Entry 1IW7 (X-ray diffraction, 2.60 A resolution); this record covers chains D and F of the 6 polymer chains in the assembly.

# Chain D
Molecule: RNA polymerase beta subunit
Organism: Thermus thermophilus
Notes: EC 2.7.7.6
Amino-acid sequence (1524 residues; row label = number of the first residue in the row):
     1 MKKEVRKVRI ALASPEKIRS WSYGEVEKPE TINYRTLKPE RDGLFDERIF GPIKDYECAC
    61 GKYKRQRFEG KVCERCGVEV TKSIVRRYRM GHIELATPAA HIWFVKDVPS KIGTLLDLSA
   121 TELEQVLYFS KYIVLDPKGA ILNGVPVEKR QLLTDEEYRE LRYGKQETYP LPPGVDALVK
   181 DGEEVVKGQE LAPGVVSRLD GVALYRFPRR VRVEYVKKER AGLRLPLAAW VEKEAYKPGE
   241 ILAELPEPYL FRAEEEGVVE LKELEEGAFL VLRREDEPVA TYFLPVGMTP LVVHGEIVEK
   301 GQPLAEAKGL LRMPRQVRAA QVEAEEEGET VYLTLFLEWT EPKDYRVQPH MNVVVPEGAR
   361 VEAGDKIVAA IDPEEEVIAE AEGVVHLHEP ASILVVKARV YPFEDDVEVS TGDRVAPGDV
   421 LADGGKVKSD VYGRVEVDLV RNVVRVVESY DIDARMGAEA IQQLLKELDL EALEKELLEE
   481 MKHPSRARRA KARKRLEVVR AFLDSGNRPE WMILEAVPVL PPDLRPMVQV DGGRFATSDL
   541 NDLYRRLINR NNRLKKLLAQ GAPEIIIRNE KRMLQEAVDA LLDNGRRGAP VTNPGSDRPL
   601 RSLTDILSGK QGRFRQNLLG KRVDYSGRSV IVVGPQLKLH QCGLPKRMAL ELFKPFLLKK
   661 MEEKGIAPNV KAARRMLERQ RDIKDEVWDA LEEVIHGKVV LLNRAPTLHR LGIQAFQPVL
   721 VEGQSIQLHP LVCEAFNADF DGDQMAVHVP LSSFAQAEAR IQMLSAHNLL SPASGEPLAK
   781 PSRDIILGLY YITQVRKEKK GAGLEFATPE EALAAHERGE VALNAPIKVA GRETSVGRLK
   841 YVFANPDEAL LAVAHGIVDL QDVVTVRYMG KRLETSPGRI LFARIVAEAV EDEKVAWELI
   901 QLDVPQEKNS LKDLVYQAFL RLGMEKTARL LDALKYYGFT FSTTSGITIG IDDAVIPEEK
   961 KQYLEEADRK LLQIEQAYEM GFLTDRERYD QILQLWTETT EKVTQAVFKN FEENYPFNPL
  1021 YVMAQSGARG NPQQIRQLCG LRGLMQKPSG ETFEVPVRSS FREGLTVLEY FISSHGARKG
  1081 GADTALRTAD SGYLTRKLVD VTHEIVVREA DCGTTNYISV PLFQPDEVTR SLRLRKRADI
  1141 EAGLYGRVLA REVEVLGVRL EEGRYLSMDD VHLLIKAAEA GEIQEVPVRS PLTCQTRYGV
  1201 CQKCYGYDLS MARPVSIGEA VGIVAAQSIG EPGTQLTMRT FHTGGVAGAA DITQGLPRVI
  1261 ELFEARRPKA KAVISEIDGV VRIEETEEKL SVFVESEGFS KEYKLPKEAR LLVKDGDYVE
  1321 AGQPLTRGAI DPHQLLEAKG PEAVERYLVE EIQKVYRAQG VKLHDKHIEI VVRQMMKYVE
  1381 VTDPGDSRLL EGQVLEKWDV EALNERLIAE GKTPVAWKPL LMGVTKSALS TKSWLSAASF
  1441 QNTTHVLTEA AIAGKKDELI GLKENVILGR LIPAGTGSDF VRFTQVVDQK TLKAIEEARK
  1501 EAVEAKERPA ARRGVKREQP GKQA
Not modelled in the structure: 1, 252-363, 1506-1524
Metal / ion sites: Mg2+ site 1: Tyr34, Leu37; Mg2+ site 2: Pro39, Glu40; lead (II) ion site 1: Cys58, Cys60; Mg2+ site 3 near Thr97 (its only coordinating residue here); Mg2+ site 4 near Ala140 (its only coordinating residue here); Mg2+ site 5: Lys217, Asp372; Mg2+ site 6: Glu219, Ala370; Mg2+ site 7 near Arg399 (its only coordinating residue here); Mg2+ site 8: Asp413, Asp419, Asn442; Mg2+ site 9: Glu474, Arg500; Mg2+ site 10 near Glu515 (its only coordinating residue here); Mg2+ site 11 near Met527 (its only coordinating residue here); 33 more Mg2+ sites not listed; 1 more lead (II) ion sites not listed
What the authors report for this chain:
  - Mg2+ coordination: Asp739, Asp741, Asp743
  - catalytic residues: Asp739, Asp741, Asp743

# Chain F
Molecule: RNA polymerase sigma-70 subunit
Organism: Thermus thermophilus
Notes: EC 2.7.7.6
Amino-acid sequence (423 residues; each row starts with the number of its first residue):
     1 MKKSKRKNAQ AQEAQETEVL VQEEAEELPE FPEGEPDPDL EDPDLALEDD LLDLPEEGEG
    61 LDLEEEEEDL PIPKISTSDP VRQYLHEIGQ VPLLTLEEEV ELARKVEEGM EAIKKLSEIT
   121 GLDPDLIREV VRAKILGSAR VRHIPGLKET LDPKTVEEID QKLKSLPKEH KRYLHIAREG
   181 EAARQHLIEA NLRLVVSIAK KYTGRGLSFL DLIQEGNQGL IRAVEKFEYK RRFKFSTYAT
   241 WWIRQAINRA IADQARTIRI PVHMVETINK LSRTARQLQQ ELGREPTYEE IAEAMGPGWD
   301 AKRVEETLKI AQEPVSLETP IGDEKDSFYG DFIPDEHLPS PVDAATQSLL SEELEKALSK
   361 LSEREAMVLK LRKGLIDGRE HTLEEVGAFF GVTRERIRQI ENKALRKLKY HESRTRKLRD
   421 FLD
Not modelled in the structure: 1-73, 379-383
Metal / ion sites: Mg2+ site 1 near Arg104 (its only coordinating residue here); Mg2+ site 2 near Lys234 (its only coordinating residue here); Mg2+ site 3 near Glu266 (its only coordinating residue here); Mg2+ site 4 near Phe328 (its only coordinating residue here); Mg2+ site 5: Asp335, Leu338; Mg2+ site 6: Leu354, Glu355; Mg2+ site 7 near Phe389 (its only coordinating residue here); Mg2+ site 8 near Tyr410 (its only coordinating residue here); Mg2+ site 9 near Arg414 (its only coordinating residue here)

# How chain D and chain F interact
Residue-residue contacts - 133 pairs, chain D then chain F:
  Glu30(D) with Arg259(F), salt bridge
  Thr31(D) with Thr257(F), hydrogen bond (side chain-backbone)
  Ile32(D) with Ile258(F)
  Asn33(D) with Arg259(F), hydrogen bond (side chain-backbone)
  Tyr34(D) with Ile260(F), hydrophobic; Met264(F)
  Arg41(D) with Arg259(F)
  Ile53(D) with His337(F)
  Gly61(D) with Ile376(F)
  Lys64(D) with Leu375(F), hydrogen bond (backbone-backbone); Ile376(F); Asp377(F); Gly378(F)
  Arg65(D) with Gly374(F), hydrogen bond (side chain-backbone); Leu375(F), hydrogen bond (backbone-backbone)
  Phe68(D) with Leu375(F), hydrophobic
  Lys82(D) with Pro339(F)
  Ser83(D) with His337(F), hydrogen bond
  Ile84(D) with Leu338(F), hydrophobic
  Thr97(D) with Ile144(F)
  Gln125(D) with Lys74(F)
  Ser130(D) with Asp79(F), hydrogen bond; Gln83(F)
  Lys131(D) with Gln83(F)
  Tyr132(D) with Asp79(F), hydrogen bond
  Glu156(D) with His86(F), salt bridge; Gln90(F)
  Arg159(D) with Glu87(F), salt bridge
  Glu167(D) with Gln90(F)
  Tyr169(D) with Glu98(F)
  Glu214(D) with Glu101(F)
  Tyr215(D) with Glu97(F); Glu101(F); Arg104(F), hydrogen bond
  Val384(D) with Arg232(F), hydrogen bond (backbone-side chain)
  Val385(D) with Glu97(F); Arg232(F)
  His386(D) with Leu96(F)
  Leu387(D) with Glu97(F)
  Asp419(D) with Lys171(F); His175(F), salt bridge
  Ala422(D) with Arg178(F)
  Asp423(D) with Leu174(F); His175(F), salt bridge; Arg178(F), salt bridge
  Gly424(D) with Ile135(F)
  Gly425(D) with Ile135(F)
  Lys426(D) with Ala133(F), hydrogen bond (side chain-backbone); Lys134(F); Gly137(F), hydrogen bond (side chain-backbone); Ser138(F)
  Val437(D) with His175(F); Glu179(F)
  Arg455(D) with Arg140(F)
  Pro526(D) with Leu317(F), hydrophobic
  Met527(D) with Ile258(F), hydrophobic
  Val528(D) with Leu317(F), hydrophobic
  Val530(D) with Tyr329(F)
  Gly533(D) with Lys309(F)
  Arg534(D) with Gln312(F); Val315(F)
  Phe535(D) with Pro314(F); Val315(F), hydrogen bond (backbone-backbone)
  Ala536(D) with Val315(F)
  Thr537(D) with Val315(F), hydrogen bond (backbone-backbone); Leu317(F), hydrogen bond (backbone-backbone)
  Ser538(D) with Leu317(F)
  Asp539(D) with Ser316(F), hydrogen bond; Glu318(F), hydrogen bond (backbone-side chain)
  Asp542(D) with Thr257(F), hydrogen bond
  Arg545(D) with Gln254(F), hydrogen bond (side chain-backbone); Arg256(F), hydrogen bond (side chain-backbone); Thr257(F)
  Arg546(D) with Ser208(F), hydrogen bond
  Asn549(D) with Gln254(F)
  Arg550(D) with Ser208(F); Asp211(F), salt bridge
  Arg553(D) with Asp211(F), hydrogen bond (side chain-backbone); Gln214(F); Glu215(F); Gln254(F)
  Lys556(D) with Gln218(F)
  Leu557(D) with Gln214(F); Gln218(F)
  Leu558(D) with Pro145(F), hydrophobic
  Ala559(D) with Arg132(F), hydrogen bond (backbone-side chain)
  Gln560(D) with Arg132(F); Arg184(F), hydrogen bond (backbone-side chain); Gln218(F); Ile221(F)
  Gly561(D) with Arg184(F)
  Ala562(D) with Gln185(F)
  Pro563(D) with Ile188(F), hydrophobic
  Glu564(D) with Gln185(F)
  Ile565(D) with Gln83(F); Tyr84(F), hydrophobic; Glu87(F); Leu192(F), hydrophobic
  Ile566(D) with Leu192(F), hydrophobic; Gln214(F), hydrogen bond (backbone-side chain); Asn217(F)
  Arg568(D) with Gln83(F)
  Asn569(D) with Pro80(F); Tyr84(F), hydrogen bond; Leu210(F); Gln214(F)
  Glu570(D) with Gln214(F), hydrogen bond
  Arg572(D) with Ser76(F); Asp79(F), salt bridge; Pro80(F); Gln83(F)
  Met573(D) with Leu210(F); Asp211(F); Gln214(F)
  Arg587(D) with Lys74(F)
  Asn593(D) with Gly206(F)
  Arg598(D) with Glu318(F), hydrogen bond (side chain-backbone); Thr319(F); Pro320(F); Phe328(F)
  Arg601(D) with Glu318(F); Phe328(F)
  Arg613(D) with Phe328(F)
  Gln616(D) with Asp326(F), hydrogen bond (side chain-backbone)
  Arg622(D) with Asp331(F), salt bridge
  Asn669(D) with Asp420(F)
  Lys671(D) with Phe421(F), hydrogen bond (side chain-backbone); Leu422(F); Asp423(F), hydrogen bond (side chain-backbone)
  Ala672(D) with Asp420(F)
  Arg674(D) with Val342(F)
  Arg675(D) with Arg419(F); Asp420(F), salt bridge
Other interface residues (no listed pair), chain D (96 interface residues in all): Asp55, Lys62, Tyr63, Ala96, Asp155, Leu171, Glu375, His388, Ala416, Pro417, Leu421, Glu459, Gly532, Gln611
Other interface residues (no listed pair), chain F (86 interface residues in all): Val91, Lys168, Glu189, Arg222, Ala255, Pro261, Ile310, Glu313, Ile333, Lys417
From the paper, about this interface:
  - interface residues, chain F: Glu318(F)

# Summary
96 residues of chain D and 86 residues of chain F are in contact, with 31 hydrogen bonds and 10 salt bridges.
Polar contacts include Glu30(D)-Arg259(F), Glu156(D)-His86(F) and Arg159(D)-Glu87(F). The Mg2+ site 1 is built
by Tyr34(D) and Leu37(D). The paper reports catalytic residues Asp739(D), Asp741(D) and Asp743(D); the
interface residue Glu318(F).
Here chain D is RNA polymerase beta subunit and chain F is RNA polymerase sigma-70 subunit, both from Thermus
thermophilus. Entry 1IW7 (Crystal structure of the RNA polymerase holoenzyme from Thermus thermophilus at 2.6A
resolution) was determined by X-ray diffraction.
